1BNZ - chains C and A of the 3 polymer chains in the assembly; structure by X-ray diffraction, 2.00 A resolution.

[Chain C]
Molecule: 8-nt DNA strand
Sequence (8 nucleotides; numbered 74 to 81; the number before each row is that of its first residue):
    74 GTAATTAC

[Chain A]
Name: DNA-binding protein 7A
From: Sulfolobus acidocaldarius
UniProt: P80170 (DN71_SULSOX); residues 2-64 here correspond to UniProt positions 1-63 (UniProt number = residue number - 1)
Sequence (64 residues; row label = number of the first residue in the row):
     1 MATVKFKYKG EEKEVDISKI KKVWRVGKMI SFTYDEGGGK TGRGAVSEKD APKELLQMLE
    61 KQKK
Differences from the reference sequence: conflict Glu14 (Gln13 in P80170)

[Interface between chain C and chain A]
Contacting residue pairs - 14 pairs, chain C then chain A:
  DA76(C) - Arg43(A)  base contact
  DA77(C) - Tyr8(A)  sugar contact
  DA77(C) - Lys9(A)  salt bridge to the phosphate
  DT78(C) - Lys7(A)  sugar contact
  DT78(C) - Tyr8(A)  sugar contact
  DT78(C) - Lys9(A)  hydrogen bond to the phosphate
  DT78(C) - Met29(A)  base contact
  DT78(C) - Ser31(A)  hydrogen bond to the base
  DT78(C) - Ala45(A)  sugar contact
  DT79(C) - Met29(A)  sugar contact
  DT79(C) - Ser47(A)  hydrogen bond to the phosphate
  DA80(C) - Lys28(A)  hydrogen bond to the phosphate
  DA80(C) - Ser47(A)  hydrogen bond to the phosphate
  DC81(C) - Lys28(A)  salt bridge to the phosphate
Other interface residues (no listed pair), chain A (11 interface residues in all): Gly10, Val46

[Overview]
The interface between chain C and chain A involves 6 residues on one side and 11 on the other, with 5 hydrogen
bonds and 2 salt bridges. Polar contacts include DT78(C)-Ser31(A), DT78(C)-Lys9(A) and DT79(C)-Ser47(A).
Here chain C is an 8-nt DNA strand and chain A is DNA-binding protein 7A (Sulfolobus acidocaldarius). Entry
1BNZ (SSO7D hyperthermophile protein/DNA complex) was determined by X-ray diffraction (same publication as
1BF4).
